Entry 5FSY (X-ray diffraction, 1.70 A resolution); this record covers chain A.

Chain A:
Name: Macrodomain
From: Trypanosoma brucei
UniProt: C9ZP98 (C9ZP98_TRYB9); numbering as in UniProt (aligned over 1-265)
Chain sequence (266 residues; row label = number of the first residue in the row; numbering starts at 0):
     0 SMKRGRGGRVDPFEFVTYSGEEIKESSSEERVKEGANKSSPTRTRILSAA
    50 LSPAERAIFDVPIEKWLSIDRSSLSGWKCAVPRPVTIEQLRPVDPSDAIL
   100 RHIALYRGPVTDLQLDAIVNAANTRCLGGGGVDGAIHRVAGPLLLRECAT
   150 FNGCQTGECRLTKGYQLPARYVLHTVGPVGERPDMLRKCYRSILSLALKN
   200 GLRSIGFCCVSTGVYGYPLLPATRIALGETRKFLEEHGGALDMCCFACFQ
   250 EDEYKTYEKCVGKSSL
Not modelled in the structure: 0-12, 22-38, 262-265
Construct notes: expression tag (0)
Small-molecule neighbours: Adenosine-5-Diphosphoribose (AR6; [(2R,3S,4R,5R)-5-(6-aminopurin-9-yl)-3,4-dihydroxy-oxolan-2-yl]methyl [hydroxy-[[(2R,3S,4R,5S)-3,4,5-trihydroxyoxolan-2-yl]methoxy]phosphoryl] hydrogen phosphate): Pro108, Ala120, Ala121, Asn122, Gly127, Gly128, Gly129, Gly130, Val131, Asp132, Ala134, Arg137, Cys207, Cys208, Val209, Ser210, Thr211, Gly212, Val213, Tyr214, Phe248, Gln249, Glu252
From the paper describing this entry:
  - binding site for Adenosine-5-Diphosphoribose: Asn122, Gly129, Val131, Asp132, Ser210, Gly212, Val213, Tyr214, Phe248, Glu252

In short:
Chain A binds Adenosine-5-Diphosphoribose. The paper reports a binding site for Adenosine-5-Diphosphoribose at
Asn122, Gly129 and Val131 among others.
Chain A is Macrodomain (Trypanosoma brucei); the structure, Crystal structure of Trypanosoma brucei
macrodomain in complex with ADP-ribose, was determined by X-ray diffraction, deposited together with 5FSU,
5FSV and 5FSX.
